PDB entry 8D0B | electron microscopy, 3.43 A resolution | chains A and B of the 8 polymer chains in the assembly

# Chain A
Protein: CST complex subunit CTC1
From: Homo sapiens
UniProt: Q2NKJ3 (CTC1_HUMAN); numbering as in UniProt (aligned over 9-1217)
Sequence (1209 residues; row label = number of the first residue in the row):
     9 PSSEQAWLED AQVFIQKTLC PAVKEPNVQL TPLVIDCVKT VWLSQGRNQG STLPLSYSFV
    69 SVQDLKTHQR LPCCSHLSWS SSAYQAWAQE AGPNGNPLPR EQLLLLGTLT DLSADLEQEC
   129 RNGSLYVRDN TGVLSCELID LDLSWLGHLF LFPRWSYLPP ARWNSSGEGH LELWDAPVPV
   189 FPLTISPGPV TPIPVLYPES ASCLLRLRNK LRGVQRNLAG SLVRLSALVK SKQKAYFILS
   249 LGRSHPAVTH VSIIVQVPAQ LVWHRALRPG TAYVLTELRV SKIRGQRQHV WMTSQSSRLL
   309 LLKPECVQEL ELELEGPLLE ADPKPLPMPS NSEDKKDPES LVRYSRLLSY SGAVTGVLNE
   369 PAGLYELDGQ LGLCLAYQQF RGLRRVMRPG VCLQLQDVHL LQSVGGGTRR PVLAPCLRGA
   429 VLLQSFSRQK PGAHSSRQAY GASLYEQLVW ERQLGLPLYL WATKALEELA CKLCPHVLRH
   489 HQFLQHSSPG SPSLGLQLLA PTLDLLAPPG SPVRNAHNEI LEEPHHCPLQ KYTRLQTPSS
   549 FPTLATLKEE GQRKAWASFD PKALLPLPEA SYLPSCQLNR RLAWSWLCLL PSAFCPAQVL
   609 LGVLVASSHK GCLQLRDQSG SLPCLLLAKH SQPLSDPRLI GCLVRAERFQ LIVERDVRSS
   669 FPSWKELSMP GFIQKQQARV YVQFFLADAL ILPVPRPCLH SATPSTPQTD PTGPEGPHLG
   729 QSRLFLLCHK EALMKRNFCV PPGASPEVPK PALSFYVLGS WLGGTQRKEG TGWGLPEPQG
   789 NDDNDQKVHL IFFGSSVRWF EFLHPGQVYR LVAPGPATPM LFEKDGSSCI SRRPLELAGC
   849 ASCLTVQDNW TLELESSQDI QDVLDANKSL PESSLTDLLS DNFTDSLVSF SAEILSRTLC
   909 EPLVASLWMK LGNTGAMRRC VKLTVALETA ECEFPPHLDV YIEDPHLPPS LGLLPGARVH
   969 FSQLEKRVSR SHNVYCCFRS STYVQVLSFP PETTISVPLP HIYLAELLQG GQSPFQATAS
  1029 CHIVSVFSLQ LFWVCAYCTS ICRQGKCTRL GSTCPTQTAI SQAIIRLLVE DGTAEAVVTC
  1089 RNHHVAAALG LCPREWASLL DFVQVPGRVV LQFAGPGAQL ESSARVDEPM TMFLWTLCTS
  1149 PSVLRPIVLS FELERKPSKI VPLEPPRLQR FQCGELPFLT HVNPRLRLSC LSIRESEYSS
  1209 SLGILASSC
Not modelled in the structure: 318-349, 706-727, 911-925, 1125-1135, 1205-1217
Differences from the reference sequence: conflict Val820 (Ile in Q2NKJ3), Val1005 (Ile in Q2NKJ3)
Swiss-Prot annotation at these positions:
  - natural variant: Ala227 (A227V: In CRMCC1), Val259 (V259M: In CRMCC1), Gly503 (G503R: In CRMCC1), Val665 (V665G: In CRMCC1), Val820 (I820V: this construct carries the variant), Arg840 (R840W: In CRMCC1), Val871 (V871M: In CRMCC1), Arg975 (R975G: In CRMCC1), Cys985 (deletion: In CRMCC1), Arg987 (R987W: In CRMCC1), Val1005 (I1005V: this construct carries the variant), Leu1142 (L1142H: In CRMCC1), 1 further natural variant entry in UniProt

# Chain B
Protein: CST complex subunit STN1
From: Homo sapiens
UniProt: Q9H668 (STN1_HUMAN); residues 7-368 here = UniProt positions 7-368
Sequence (362 residues; each row starts with the number of its first residue):
     7 RCEEETPSLL WGLDPVFLAF AKLYIRDILD MKESRQVPGV FLYNGHPIKQ VDVLGTVIGV
    67 RERDAFYSYG VDDSTGVINC ICWKKLNTES VSAAPSAARE LSLTSQLKKL QETIEQKTKI
   127 EIGDTIRVRG SIRTYREERE IHATTYYKVD DPVWNIQIAR MLELPTIYRK VYDQPFHSSA
   187 LEKEEALSNP GALDLPSLTS LLSEKAKEFL MENRVQSFYQ QELEMVESLL SLANQPVIHS
   247 ASSDQVNFKK DTTSKAIHSI FKNAIQLLQE KGLVFQKDDG FDNLYYVTRE DKDLHRKIHR
   307 IIQQDCQKPN HMEKGCHFLH ILACARLSIR PGLSEAVLQQ VLELLEDQSD IVSTMEHYYT
   367 AF
Swiss-Prot annotation at these positions:
  - DNA-binding region: Val57 to Val155 (OB)
  - natural variant: Arg135 (R135T: In CRMCC2), Asp157 (D157Y: In CRMCC2)
  - mutagenesis: Asp78 (D78A: Defective of TEN1 binding; when associated with Ala-164 or Ala-167), Ile164 (I164A: Defective of TEN1 binding; when associated with Ala-78), Met167 (M167A: Defective of TEN1 binding; when associated with Ala-78)

# Chain A / chain B interface
Pairs across the interface (45):
  Arg978(A) with Glu362(B)
  His980(A) with Glu362(B), salt bridge
  Tyr1011(A) with Thr172(B)
  Leu1016(A) with Pro21(B), hydrophobic
  His1030(A) with Arg135(B), hydrogen bond; Tyr153(B)
  Glu1078(A) with Phe26(B); Arg135(B), salt bridge
  Asp1079(A) with Lys28(B)
  Gly1080(A) with Ala25(B); Phe26(B); Lys28(B); Tyr178(B), hydrogen bond (backbone-side chain)
  Thr1081(A) with Pro21(B); Val22(B); Ala25(B); Val177(B)
  Ala1082(A) with Pro21(B); Ala25(B)
  Glu1103(A) with Gln112(B)
  Phe1110(A) with Arg105(B); Leu109(B), hydrophobic
  Pro1137(A) with Glu106(B)
  Met1138(A) with Leu109(B), hydrophobic
  Met1140(A) with Val97(B), hydrophobic
  Phe1141(A) with Gln112(B); Leu113(B), hydrophobic
  Thr1144(A) with Leu116(B)
  Leu1145(A) with Leu116(B), hydrophobic
  Ser1148(A) with Ile120(B)
  Pro1154(A) with Tyr153(B)
  Cys1181(A) with Val46(B), hydrophobic; Lys55(B); Arg139(B)
  Gly1182(A) with Pro44(B)
  Phe1186(A) with Val43(B), hydrophobic
  Leu1187(A) with Ser14(B); Leu15(B)
  Thr1188(A) with Ser14(B); Leu15(B); Gly18(B)
  His1189(A) with Leu15(B), hydrogen bond (backbone-backbone); Gly18(B); Leu19(B), hydrogen bond (backbone-backbone)
  Asn1191(A) with Leu19(B)
Other interface residues (no listed pair), chain A (37 interface residues in all): Thr892, Ser977, Val1032, Glu1083, Pro1149, Ser1150, Leu1152, Phe1179, Leu1184, Val1190
Other interface residues (no listed pair), chain B (38 interface residues in all): Trp17, Phe23, Leu24, Ala27, Gln117, Thr119, Ile173, Lys176, Glu341, His363

# Summary
The interface between chain A and chain B involves 37 residues on one side and 38 on the other, with 4
hydrogen bonds and 2 salt bridges. Polar contacts include His980(A)-Glu362(B), Glu1078(A)-Arg135(B) and
His1030(A)-Arg135(B).
Chain A is CST complex subunit CTC1 and chain B is CST complex subunit STN1, both from Homo sapiens; the
structure, Human CST-DNA polymerase alpha/primase preinitiation complex bound to 4xTEL-foldback template, was
determined by electron microscopy together with 8D0K from the same study.
